PDB entry 8WC5 | electron microscopy, 3.30 A resolution | chains B and S of the 5 polymer chains in the assembly

[Chain B]
Molecule: Guanine nucleotide-binding protein G(I)/G(S)/G(T) subunit beta-1
Source organism: Homo sapiens
UniProtKB: P62873 (GBB1_HUMAN); residue numbers follow UniProt; this construct covers 2-340
Amino-acid sequence (345 residues; row label = number of the first residue in the row; numbers below 1 keep their minus sign (Met-4 is residue -4)):
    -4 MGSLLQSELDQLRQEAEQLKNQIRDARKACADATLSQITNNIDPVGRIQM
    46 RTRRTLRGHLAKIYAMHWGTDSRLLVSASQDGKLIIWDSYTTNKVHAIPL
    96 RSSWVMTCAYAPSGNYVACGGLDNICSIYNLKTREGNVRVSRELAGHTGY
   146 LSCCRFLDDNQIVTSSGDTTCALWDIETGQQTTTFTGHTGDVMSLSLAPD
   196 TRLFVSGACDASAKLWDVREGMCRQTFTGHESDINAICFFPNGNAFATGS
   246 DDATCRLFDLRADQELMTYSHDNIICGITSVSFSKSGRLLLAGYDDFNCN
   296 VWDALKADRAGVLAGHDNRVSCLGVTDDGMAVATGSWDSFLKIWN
Disordered / not traced: -4 to 3
Sequence notes: initiating methionine (-4); expression tag (-3 to 1)
UniProt features mapped onto this chain:
  - modified residue: Ser2 (N-acetylserine), His266 (Phosphohistidine)
  - natural variant: Leu30 (L30F: In MRD42; uncertain significance), Arg52 (R52G: In MRD42), Gly64 (G64V: In MRD42), Asp76 (D76E: In MRD42; D76G: In MRD42), Gly77 (G77S: In MRD42), Lys78 (K78R: In MRD42), Ile80 (I80N: In MRD42; I80T: In MRD42), His91 (H91R: In MRD42; uncertain significance), Ala92 (A92T: In MRD42), Pro94 (P94S: In MRD42), Leu95 (L95P: In MRD42), Arg96 (R96L: In MRD42), 5 further natural variant entries in UniProt

[Chain S]
Molecule: scFv16
Source organism: synthetic construct
Notes: antibody fragment or engineered binder
Amino-acid sequence (285 residues; numbered -36 to 247 plus 14 insertion-coded residues; 13 numbers in that range are skipped by the numbering (no residue carries them; nothing is unmodelled there); the number before each row is that of its first residue; a row labelled like 121A-121N holds insertion residues (121A, then the next letters in order); numbers below 1 keep their minus sign (Met-36 is residue -36)):
   -36 MLLVNQSHQGFNKEHTSKMVSAIVLYVLLAAAAHSAFAVQLVESGGGLVQ
    14 PGGSRKLSCSASGFAFSSFGMHWVRQAPEKGLEWVAYISSGSGTIYYADT
    64 VKGRFTISRDDPKNTLFLQMTSLRSEDTAMYYCVRSIYYYGSSPFDFWGQ
   114 GTTLTVSA
121A-121N GGGGSGGGGSGGGG
   135 SADIVMTQATSSVPVTPGESVSISCRSSKSLLHSNGNTYLYWFLQRPGQS
   185 PQLLIYRMSNLASGVPDRFSGSGSGTAFTLTISRLEAEDVGVYYCMQHLE
   235 YPLTFGAGTKLEL
Disordered / not traced: -36 to 1, 121A-121N, 148
Disulfides: Cys22-Cys96, Cys159-Cys229

[How chain B and chain S interact]
Contacting residue pairs (11; chain B residue first):
  Asp66(B) with Tyr103(S)
  Arg68(B) with Tyr103(S)
  Leu69(B) with Tyr103(S), hydrophobic
  Asp83(B) with Tyr103(S)
  Val90(B) with Tyr102(S), hydrophobic
  Arg129(B) with Val2(S); Arg98(S)
  Glu130(B) with Gly26(S); Phe27(S)
  Gly131(B) with Ala28(S); Phe32(S)
Also at the interface, not in a pair above, chain B (9 interface residues in all): His91
Also at the interface, not in a pair above, chain S (10 interface residues in all): Asp109, Phe110

[In short]
The interface between chain B and chain S involves 9 residues on one side and 10 on the other.
Here chain B is Guanine nucleotide-binding protein G(I)/G(S)/G(T) subunit beta-1 (Homo sapiens) and chain S is
scFv16 (synthetic construct). Entry 8WC5 (Cryo-EM structure of the TMA-bound mTAAR1-Gs complex) was determined
by electron microscopy, deposited together with 8WC3, 8WC4, 8WC6, 8WC7, 8WC8, 8WC9, 8WCA and 8WCB.
